Entry 8EHR (electron microscopy, 3.20 A resolution); this record covers chains A and G of the 7 polymer chains in the assembly.

Chain A (and G):
Name: CFA/I fimbrial subunit B
Organism: Escherichia coli
Notes: chain G of this document is another copy of the same molecule, construct and numbering; everything in this record applies to it too
UniProtKB: P0CK93 (FMC1_ECOLX); residues 1-146 here correspond to UniProt positions 24-169 (UniProt number = residue number + 23)
Sequence (146 residues; numbered 1 to 146; the number before each row is that of its first residue):
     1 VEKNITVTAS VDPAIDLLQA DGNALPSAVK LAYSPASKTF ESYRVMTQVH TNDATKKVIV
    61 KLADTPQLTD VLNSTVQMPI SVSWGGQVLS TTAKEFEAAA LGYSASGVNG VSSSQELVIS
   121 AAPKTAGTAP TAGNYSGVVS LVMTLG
From the paper describing this entry:
  - self-association interface (contacts with another copy of this molecule): Thr69 to Gln77

Interface between chain A and chain G:
Pairs across the interface (4; chain A residue first):
  Asp21(A) - Asn134(G)
  Gly107(A) - Ala132(G)
  Val108(A) - Ala132(G)
  Val108(A) - Gly133(G)
Interface residues without a listed pair, chain A (6 interface residues in all): Ala20, Gly22, His50
Interface residues without a listed pair, chain G (5 interface residues in all): Val71, Leu72

In short:
Chain A and chain G form an interface of 6 and 5 residues respectively. The paper reports a self-association
interface involving Thr69(A).
Both chains are CFA/I fimbrial subunit B (Escherichia coli). Entry 8EHR (Cryo-EM reconstruction of the CFA/I
bacterial adhesion pili) was determined by electron microscopy, deposited together with 8EHS.
